PDB entry 7DGO | X-ray diffraction, 2.00 A resolution | chains A and B

Chain A (and B):
Protein: Myoglobin
From: Equus caballus
Notes: chain B of this document is another copy of the same molecule, construct and numbering; everything in this record applies to it too
UniProtKB: P68082 (MYG_HORSE); residues 1-153 here correspond to UniProt positions 2-154 (UniProt number = residue number + 1)
Amino-acid sequence (153 residues; row label = number of the first residue in the row):
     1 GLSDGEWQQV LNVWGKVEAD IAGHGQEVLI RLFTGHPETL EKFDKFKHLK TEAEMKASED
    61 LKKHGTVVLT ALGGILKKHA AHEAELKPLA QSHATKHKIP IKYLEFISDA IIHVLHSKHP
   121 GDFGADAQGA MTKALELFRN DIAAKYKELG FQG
Sequence notes: engineered mutation His79 (Lys80 in P68082), Ala80 (Gly81 in P68082), Ala81 (His82 in P68082)
Bound ions: Zn2+ site 1: Asp20, His24 (shared with His119(B) of chain B); Zn2+ site 2: His36, Glu38; Zn2+ site 3: His79 (shared with His82(B), Asp141(B) of chain B); Zn2+ site 4: His82, Asp141 (shared with His79(B) of chain B); heme Fe: His93 (together with oxygen atom)
Small-molecule neighbours:
  - heme (HEM), molecule 1: Leu32, Thr39, Lys42, Phe43, Lys45, His64, Val67, Val68, Ala71, Leu72
  - heme (HEM), molecule 2: Leu89, Ser92, His93, His97, Ile99, Tyr103, Leu104, Ile107, Phe138
  - oxygen atom (O): Phe43, His64, Val68
Curated features (UniProtKB/Swiss-Prot):
  - binding site (nitrite): His64
  - binding site (O2): His64
  - binding site (heme b): His93
  - modified residue: Ser3 (Phosphoserine)

Chain A / chain B interface:
Residue-residue contacts (103):
  Gly1(A) with Lys133(B)
  Leu2(A) with Ala130(B); Lys133(B); Ala134(B); Leu137(B), hydrophobic
  Glu6(A) with Ala130(B); Lys133(B), salt bridge
  Gln9(A) with Asp126(B); Ala127(B)
  Val10(A) with Ala130(B); Met131(B); Ala134(B), hydrophobic
  Val13(A) with Leu115(B), hydrophobic; Asp122(B); Phe123(B), hydrophobic; Met131(B), hydrophobic
  Trp14(A) with Ile111(B), hydrophobic; Met131(B), hydrophobic
  Lys16(A) with Asp122(B), salt bridge
  Val17(A) with Leu115(B), hydrophobic
  Asp20(A) with His119(B), salt bridge
  His24(A) with Val114(B); Lys118(B); His119(B), hydrogen bond
  Glu27(A) with Val114(B); Lys118(B), salt bridge
  Val28(A) with Ala110(B); Ile111(B), hydrophobic; Val114(B), hydrophobic
  Arg31(A) with His113(B)
  Leu32(A) with Phe106(B), hydrophobic; Ile107(B)
  His36(A) with Phe106(B)
  Glu38(A) with Tyr103(B); Phe106(B)
  Thr39(A) with Tyr103(B); Phe106(B)
  Lys42(A) with Lys98(B), hydrogen bond (side chain-backbone); Ile99(B); Pro100(B); Tyr103(B)
  Leu72(A) with Ile111(B), hydrophobic; Leu135(B), hydrophobic
  Gly74(A) with Glu85(B)
  Ile75(A) with Glu85(B); Leu89(B), hydrophobic; Phe138(B), hydrophobic
  Leu76(A) with Ala134(B)
  Lys78(A) with Ala81(B); His82(B); Glu85(B)
  His79(A) with His82(B), hydrogen bond; Leu137(B); Asp141(B), salt bridge
  His82(A) with Lys78(B); His79(B), hydrogen bond
  Glu85(A) with Gly74(B); Ile75(B); Lys78(B), salt bridge
  Leu86(A) with Ile75(B), hydrophobic
  Leu89(A) with Ile75(B), hydrophobic
  His97(A) with Lys42(B), hydrogen bond (backbone-side chain)
  Lys98(A) with Lys42(B), hydrogen bond (backbone-side chain)
  Ile99(A) with Lys42(B)
  Tyr103(A) with Glu38(B); Thr39(B)
  Phe106(A) with Leu32(B), hydrophobic; His36(B); Glu38(B); Thr39(B)
  Ile107(A) with Leu32(B); Val68(B), hydrophobic
  Ala110(A) with Val28(B); Arg31(B); Leu32(B)
  Ile111(A) with Val28(B), hydrophobic; Leu72(B), hydrophobic
  His113(A) with Arg31(B), hydrogen bond
  Val114(A) with Glu27(B); Val28(B)
  Leu115(A) with Val13(B), hydrophobic; Val17(B), hydrophobic; His24(B)
  Lys118(A) with Asp20(B), salt bridge; His24(B); Glu27(B), salt bridge
  His119(A) with Lys16(B); His24(B), hydrogen bond
  Phe123(A) with Val13(B), hydrophobic
  Ala127(A) with Gln9(B)
  Ala130(A) with Leu2(B); Glu6(B); Gln9(B); Val10(B)
  Met131(A) with Val10(B); Val13(B), hydrophobic
  Lys133(A) with Leu2(B)
  Ala134(A) with Trp7(B), hydrophobic; Val10(B), hydrophobic
  Leu135(A) with Leu72(B), hydrophobic
  Leu137(A) with Trp7(B), hydrophobic
  Phe138(A) with Ile75(B), hydrophobic
  Asp141(A) with His79(B), salt bridge
Also at the interface, not in a pair above, chain A (60 interface residues in all): Trp7, Leu29, Val68, Leu69, Ala81, Pro100, Asp122, Asp126
Also at the interface, not in a pair above, chain B (61 interface residues in all): Gly1, Trp14, Leu29, Leu69, Ala71, Leu76, Leu86, His97

Summary:
The interface between chain A and chain B involves 60 residues on one side and 61 on the other, with 8
hydrogen bonds and 9 salt bridges. Among the polar pairs are Glu6(A)-Lys133(B), Lys16(A)-Asp122(B) and
Asp20(A)-His119(B). Chain A binds heme and oxygen atom.
Chain A and chain B are both Myoglobin (Equus caballus); the structure, The Zn-bound dimeric structure of
K79H/G80A/H81A myoglobin, was determined by X-ray diffraction together with 7DGJ, 7DGK, 7DGL, 7DGM and 7DGN
from the same study.
